Entry 7X9R (X-ray diffraction, 2.25 A resolution); this record covers chain A.

Chain A:
Name: Glycosyl transferase family 2
From: Listeria monocytogenes
UniProt: A0A3A6YDN3 (A0A3A6YDN3_LISMN); residues 141-637 here = UniProt positions 141-637
Sequence (503 residues; numbered 135 to 637; the number before each row is that of its first residue):
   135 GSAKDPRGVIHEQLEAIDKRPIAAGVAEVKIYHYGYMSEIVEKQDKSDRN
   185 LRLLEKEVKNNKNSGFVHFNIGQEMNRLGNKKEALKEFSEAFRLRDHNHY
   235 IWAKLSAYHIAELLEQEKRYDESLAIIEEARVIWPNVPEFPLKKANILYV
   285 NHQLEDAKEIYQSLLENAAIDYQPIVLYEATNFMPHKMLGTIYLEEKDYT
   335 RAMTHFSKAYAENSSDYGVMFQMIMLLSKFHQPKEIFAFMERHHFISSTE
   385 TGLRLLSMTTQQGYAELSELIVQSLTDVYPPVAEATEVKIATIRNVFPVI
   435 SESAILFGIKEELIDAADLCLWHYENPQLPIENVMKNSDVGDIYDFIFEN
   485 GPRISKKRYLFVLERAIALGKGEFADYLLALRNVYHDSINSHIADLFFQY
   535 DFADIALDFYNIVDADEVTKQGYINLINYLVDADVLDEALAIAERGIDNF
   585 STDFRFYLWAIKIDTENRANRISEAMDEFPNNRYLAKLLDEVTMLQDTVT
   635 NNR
Unresolved in the structure: 135-182, 631-637
Differences from the reference sequence: expression tag (135-140)
Reported in the primary citation:
  - contacts within the chain: H286-R589, E293-R617 (salt bridge)
  - mutagenesis - E293A: decreased stability in response to 37 degC
  - mutagenesis - E293A: decreased binding to MogRD
  - mutagenesis - H286C/R589C: increased stability in response to 37 degC
  - mutagenesis - H286C/R589C: increased binding to MogRD

Summary:
The paper reports that E293A reduces stability in response to 37 degC; contacts within the chain involving
H286, R589 and E293 among others.
Chain A is Glycosyl transferase family 2 (Listeria monocytogenes); the structure, Crystal structure of the
antirepressor GmaR, was determined by X-ray diffraction together with 7X9S from the same study.
